Entry 4EN7 (X-ray diffraction, 2.68 A resolution); this record covers chains A and B.

== Chain A ==
Name: Hemagglutinin components HA-22/23/53
Source organism: Clostridium botulinum
Notes: fragment: HA22-23(HA3a)
UniProtKB: P46085 (HA70_CLOBO); residues 1-203 here = UniProt positions 1-203
Sequence (224 residues; numbered -20 to 203; the number before each row is that of its first residue; numbers below 1 keep their minus sign (Ile-20 is residue -20)):
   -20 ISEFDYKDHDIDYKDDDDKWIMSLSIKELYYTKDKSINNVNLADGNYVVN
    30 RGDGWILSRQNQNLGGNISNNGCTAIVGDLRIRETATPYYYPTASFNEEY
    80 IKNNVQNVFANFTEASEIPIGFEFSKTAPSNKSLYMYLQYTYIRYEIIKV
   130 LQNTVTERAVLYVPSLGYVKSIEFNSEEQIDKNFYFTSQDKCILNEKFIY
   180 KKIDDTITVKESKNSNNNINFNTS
Unresolved in the structure: -20 to 14, 185-203
Construct notes: expression tag (-20 to 0)

== Chain B ==
Name: Hemagglutinin components HA-22/23/53
Source organism: Clostridium botulinum
Notes: fragment: HA53(HA3b)
UniProtKB: P46085 (HA70_CLOBO); residues 204-623 here = UniProt positions 204-623
Sequence (420 residues; row label = number of the first residue in the row):
   204 QTILPYPNGLYVINKGDGYMRTNDKDLIGTLLIESSTSGSIIQPRLRNTT
   254 RPLFNTSNPTIFSQEYTEARLNDAFNIQLFNTSTTLFKFVEEAPTNKNIS
   304 MKVYNTYEKYELINYQNGNIDDKAEYYLPSLGKCEVSDAPSPQAPVVETP
   354 VDQDGFIQTGPNENIIVGVINPSENIEEISTPIPDDYTYNIPTSIQNNAC
   404 YVLFKVNTTGVYKITTKNNLPPLIIYEAIGSSNRNMNSNNLSNDNIKAIK
   454 YITGLNRSDAKSYLIVSLFKDKNYYIRIPQISSSTTSQLIFKRELGNISD
   504 LADSTVNILDNLNTSGTHYYTRQSPDVGNYISYQLTIPGDFNNIASSIFS
   554 FRTRNNQGIGTLYRLTESINGYNLITINNYSDLLNNVEPISLLNGATYIF
   604 RVKVTELNNYNIIFDAYRNS
What the authors report for this chain:
  - binding site for N-acetyl-alpha-neuraminic acid: Asp513, Asn514, Tyr522, Thr524, Arg525
  - binding site for beta-D-galactopyranose: Arg460, Asp462

== Chain A / chain B interface ==
Contacting residue pairs (108; chain A residue first):
  Asn17(A) with Met439(B); Lys473(B)
  Ser37(A) with Gly433(B); Arg437(B)
  Arg38(A) with Asp276(B), hydrogen bond (side chain-backbone); Ala277(B), hydrogen bond (side chain-backbone); Phe278(B); Asn279(B); Ile432(B), hydrogen bond (side chain-backbone); Ile449(B); Ala451(B)
  Gln39(A) with Phe278(B); Asn279(B)
  Gln41(A) with Asn217(B), hydrogen bond; Glu311(B); Tyr313(B); Glu366(B), hydrogen bond
  Asn42(A) with Phe278(B), hydrogen bond (side chain-backbone); Asn279(B); Ile280(B); Leu331(B)
  Leu43(A) with Thr288(B); Leu334(B)
  Gly44(A) with Asp220(B); Glu311(B); Ser333(B); Leu334(B)
  Gly45(A) with Asp220(B), hydrogen bond (backbone-side chain); Ser333(B), hydrogen bond (backbone-side chain); Leu334(B), hydrogen bond (backbone-backbone); Gly335(B)
  Asn46(A) with Phe292(B); Leu334(B); Gly335(B)
  Ile47(A) with Gly221(B); Phe292(B); Gly335(B), hydrogen bond (backbone-backbone); Lys336(B); Cys337(B), hydrogen bond (backbone-backbone); Thr362(B); Gly363(B)
  Ser48(A) with Cys337(B)
  Asn49(A) with Cys337(B); Glu338(B); Val339(B), hydrogen bond (side chain-backbone)
  Asn50(A) with Glu294(B); Val339(B), hydrogen bond (side chain-backbone)
  Gly51(A) with Glu294(B)
  Cys52(A) with Val293(B); Glu294(B), hydrogen bond (backbone-side chain); Met304(B), hydrophobic; Cys337(B), hydrophobic; Val339(B), hydrophobic
  Thr53(A) with Lys291(B); Phe292(B); Val293(B), hydrogen bond (backbone-backbone)
  Ala54(A) with Lys291(B)
  Ile55(A) with Leu289(B); Phe290(B); Lys291(B), hydrogen bond (backbone-backbone); Val293(B), hydrophobic
  Val56(A) with Leu289(B)
  Gly57(A) with Thr288(B); Leu289(B), hydrogen bond (backbone-backbone)
  Asp58(A) with Thr287(B), hydrogen bond; Thr288(B), hydrogen bond
  Thr64(A) with Thr287(B)
  Tyr68(A) with Gln281(B)
  Tyr70(A) with Arg437(B), hydrogen bond; Asn438(B); Asp447(B)
  Pro71(A) with Asn438(B), hydrogen bond (backbone-side chain)
  Thr72(A) with Asn438(B); Met439(B)
  Tyr114(A) with Asp220(B), hydrogen bond; Pro364(B)
  Leu117(A) with Thr288(B)
  Tyr119(A) with Thr287(B)
  Arg123(A) with Asn436(B), hydrogen bond (side chain-backbone)
  Val134(A) with Met439(B)
  Thr135(A) with Met439(B); Asn440(B); Ser441(B), hydrogen bond (backbone-backbone)
  Glu136(A) with Met439(B); Asn440(B)
  Arg137(A) with Arg437(B); Asn438(B); Met439(B), hydrogen bond (backbone-backbone)
  Val139(A) with Arg437(B)
  Phe153(A) with Thr362(B); Gly363(B); Pro364(B)
  Ser155(A) with Asn365(B), hydrogen bond (backbone-side chain)
  Glu157(A) with Asn365(B), hydrogen bond (backbone-side chain)
  Ile159(A) with Asn365(B)
  Lys161(A) with Asn367(B); Ile368(B)
  Tyr164(A) with Pro364(B), hydrogen bond (side chain-backbone); Asn365(B), hydrogen bond (side chain-backbone); Glu366(B); Ile368(B), hydrophobic
  Phe165(A) with Ile368(B), hydrophobic; Val370(B), hydrophobic
  Ser167(A) with Ile432(B); Gly433(B), hydrogen bond (backbone-backbone)
  Gln168(A) with Ser435(B), hydrogen bond; Asn436(B)
  Asp169(A) with Arg437(B), salt bridge
Also at the interface, not in a pair above, chain A (49 interface residues in all): Ile16, Leu59, Asn154
Also at the interface, not in a pair above, chain B (51 interface residues in all): Thr309, Ser445

== Summary ==
Chain A and chain B form an interface of 49 and 51 residues respectively; the contacts include 31 hydrogen
bonds and 1 salt bridge. Polar contacts include Asp169(A)-Arg437(B), Arg38(A)-Asp276(B) and
Arg38(A)-Ala277(B). From the paper: a binding site for N-acetyl-alpha-neuraminic acid at Asp513(B), Asn514(B)
and Tyr522(B) among others; a binding site for beta-D-galactopyranose at Arg460(B) and Asp462(B).
Here chain A is Hemagglutinin components HA-22/23/53 and chain B is Hemagglutinin components HA-22/23/53, both
from Clostridium botulinum. Entry 4EN7 (Crystal structure of HA70 (HA3) subcomponent of Clostridium botulinum
type C progenitor toxin in complex with ...) was determined by X-ray diffraction together with 4EN6, 4EN8 and
4EN9 from the same study.
